8E9I - chains A and J of the 15 polymer chains in the assembly; structure by electron microscopy, 2.80 A resolution.

Chain A:
Molecule: NADH-quinone oxidoreductase subunit A
Organism: Mycolicibacterium smegmatis MC2 155
Notes: EC 7.1.1.-
Reference sequence: A0QU36 (A0QU36_MYCS2); residues 1-122 here = UniProt positions 1-122
Amino-acid sequence (122 residues; numbered 1 to 122; the number before each row is that of its first residue):
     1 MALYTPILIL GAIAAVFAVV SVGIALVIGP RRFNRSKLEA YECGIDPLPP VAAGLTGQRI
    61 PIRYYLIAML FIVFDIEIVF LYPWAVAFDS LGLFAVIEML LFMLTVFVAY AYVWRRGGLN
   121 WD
Unresolved in the structure: 1

Chain J:
Molecule: NADH-quinone oxidoreductase subunit J
Organism: Mycolicibacterium smegmatis MC2 155
Notes: EC 7.1.1.-
Reference sequence: A0QU27 (A0QU27_MYCS2); numbering as in UniProt (aligned over 1-252)
Amino-acid sequence (252 residues; numbered 1 to 252; the number before each row is that of its first residue):
     1 MNSDLMLLAA EGARTSTSEA VVFWVVGTVA LVGAIGVVAA RKAVYSAVFL ACTMISLAVL
    61 YIAQDAPFLG VVQIVVYTGA VMMLFLFVLM LIGVDLTESL VETIKGHRIA ALIAGAGFGI
   121 LVIAGIGNVS VAGFSGLAAA NSGGNVEGLA ALIFTRYLWA FELTSALLIT AALGAMVLAH
   181 RERFERRKTQ RELAIERFQT GGHPTPLPNP GVYARHNSVD VPARLPDGSE SPLSVSTILP
   241 HRTVGSATNG KR
Unresolved in the structure: 1-12, 243-252

How chain A and chain J interact:
Contacting residue pairs - 80 pairs, chain A then chain J:
  Y4(A) - I62(J)  hydrophobic
  Y4(A) - P67(J)
  I45(A) - N217(J)
  I45(A) - S218(J)
  D46(A) - N217(J)  hydrogen bond (backbone-side chain)
  D46(A) - S218(J)
  L48(A) - V219(J)  hydrophobic
  L48(A) - D220(J)
  A53(A) - L239(J)  hydrophobic
  A53(A) - P240(J)
  G54(A) - I238(J)
  G54(A) - P240(J)
  G57(A) - V94(J)
  Q58(A) - G93(J)
  Q58(A) - V94(J)  hydrogen bond (backbone-backbone)
  R59(A) - L89(J)
  R59(A) - M90(J)
  R59(A) - L91(J)
  R59(A) - I92(J)
  R59(A) - G93(J)
  I60(A) - L89(J)  hydrogen bond (backbone-backbone)
  I60(A) - M90(J)
  I60(A) - V94(J)  hydrophobic
  I62(A) - L86(J)  hydrophobic
  I62(A) - M90(J)
  R63(A) - R187(J)
  Y64(A) - L86(J)
  Y65(A) - F87(J)
  Y65(A) - M90(J)  hydrophobic
  Y65(A) - A179(J)
  Y65(A) - R181(J)
  L66(A) - A175(J)  hydrophobic
  L66(A) - M176(J)  hydrophobic
  L66(A) - H180(J)
  A68(A) - M83(J)  hydrophobic
  M69(A) - F87(J)  hydrophobic
  M69(A) - A175(J)  hydrophobic
  F71(A) - G79(J)
  F71(A) - M83(J)  hydrophobic
  I72(A) - M83(J)  hydrophobic
  V73(A) - L168(J)  hydrophobic
  V73(A) - A171(J)  hydrophobic
  I76(A) - V76(J)  hydrophobic
  E77(A) - T164(J)
  E77(A) - S165(J)
  E77(A) - L168(J)
  V79(A) - F68(J)
  V79(A) - V72(J)  hydrophobic
  V79(A) - V76(J)  hydrophobic
  F80(A) - F154(J)
  F80(A) - F161(J)  hydrophobic
  F80(A) - T164(J)
  Y82(A) - F68(J)  hydrophobic
  P83(A) - F68(J)
  P83(A) - V146(J)
  P83(A) - A150(J)
  W84(A) - F154(J)  hydrophobic
  V86(A) - V146(J)  hydrophobic
  A87(A) - A150(J)  hydrophobic
  L91(A) - A150(J)
  E98(A) - L158(J)
  M99(A) - F154(J)  hydrophobic
  M99(A) - F161(J)  hydrophobic
  F102(A) - F161(J)  hydrophobic
  F102(A) - T164(J)
  F102(A) - S165(J)
  T105(A) - S165(J)
  T105(A) - I169(J)
  V106(A) - L168(J)  hydrophobic
  A109(A) - I169(J)  hydrophobic
  Y112(A) - L173(J)  hydrophobic
  Y112(A) - M176(J)  hydrophobic
  V113(A) - A172(J)  hydrophobic
  V113(A) - M176(J)
  R116(A) - M176(J)
  R116(A) - H180(J)
  G117(A) - H180(J)  hydrogen bond (backbone-side chain)
  G118(A) - M176(J)
  W121(A) - R181(J)
  W121(A) - R187(J)
Interface residues without a listed pair, chain A (49 interface residues in all): G44, P47, P49, P61, L70, F74, A95
Interface residues without a listed pair, chain J (43 interface residues in all): A151, I153, V177

Summary:
Chain A and chain J form an interface of 49 and 43 residues respectively, with 4 hydrogen bonds. Among the
polar pairs are D46(A)-N217(J), G117(A)-H180(J) and Q58(A)-V94(J).
Here chain A is NADH-quinone oxidoreductase subunit A and chain J is NADH-quinone oxidoreductase subunit J,
both from Mycolicibacterium smegmatis MC2 155. Entry 8E9I (Mycobacterial respiratory complex I, semi-inserted
quinone) was determined by electron microscopy together with 8E9G and 8E9H from the same study.
